7M2W - chains E and X of the 12 polymer chains in the assembly; structure by electron microscopy, 3.00 A resolution.

[Chain E]
Molecule: Spindle pole body component SPC97
Source organism: Saccharomyces cerevisiae (strain ATCC 204508 / S288c)
UniProtKB: P38863 (SPC97_YEAST); residue numbers follow UniProt; this construct covers 1-823
Sequence (823 residues; numbered 1 to 823; the number before each row is that of its first residue):
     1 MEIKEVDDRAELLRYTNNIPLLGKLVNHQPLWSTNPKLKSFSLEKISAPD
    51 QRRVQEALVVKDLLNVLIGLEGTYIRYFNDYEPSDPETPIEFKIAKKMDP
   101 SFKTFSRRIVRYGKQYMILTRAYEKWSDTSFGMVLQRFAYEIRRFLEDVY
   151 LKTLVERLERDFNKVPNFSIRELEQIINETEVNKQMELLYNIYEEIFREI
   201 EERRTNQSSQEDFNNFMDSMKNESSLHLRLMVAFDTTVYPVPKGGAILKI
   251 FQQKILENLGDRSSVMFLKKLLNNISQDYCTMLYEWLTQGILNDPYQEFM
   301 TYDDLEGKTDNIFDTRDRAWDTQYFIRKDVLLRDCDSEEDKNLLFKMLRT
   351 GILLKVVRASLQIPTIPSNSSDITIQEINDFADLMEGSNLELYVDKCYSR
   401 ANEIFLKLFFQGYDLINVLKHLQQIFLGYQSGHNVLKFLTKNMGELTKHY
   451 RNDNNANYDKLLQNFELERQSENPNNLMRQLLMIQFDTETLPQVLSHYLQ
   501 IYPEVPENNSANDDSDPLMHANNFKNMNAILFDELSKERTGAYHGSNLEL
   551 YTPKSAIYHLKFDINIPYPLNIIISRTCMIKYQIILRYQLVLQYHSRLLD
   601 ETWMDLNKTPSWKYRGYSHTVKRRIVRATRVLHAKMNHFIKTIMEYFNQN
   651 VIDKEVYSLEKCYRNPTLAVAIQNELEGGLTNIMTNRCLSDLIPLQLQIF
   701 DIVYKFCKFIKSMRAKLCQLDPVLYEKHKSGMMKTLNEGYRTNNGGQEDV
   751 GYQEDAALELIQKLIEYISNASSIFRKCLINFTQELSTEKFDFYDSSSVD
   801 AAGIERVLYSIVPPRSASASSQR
Unresolved in the structure: 211-221, 307-317, 504-555, 727-750, 792-800, 815-823

[Chain X]
Molecule: Spindle pole body component 110
Source organism: Saccharomyces cerevisiae (strain ATCC 204508 / S288c)
UniProtKB: P32380 (SP110_YEAST); residue numbers follow UniProt; this construct covers 1-220
Sequence (220 residues; each row starts with the number of its first residue):
     1 MDEASHLPNGSLKNMEFTPVGFIKSKRNTTQTQVVSPTKVPNANNGDENE
    51 GPVKKRQRRSIDDTIDSTRLFSEASQFDDSFPEIKANIPPSPRSGNVDKS
   101 RKRNLIDDLKKDVPMSQPLKEQEVREHQMKKERFDRALESKLLGKRHITY
   151 ANSDISNKELYINEIKSLKHEIKELRKEKNDTLNNYDTLEEETDDLKNRL
   201 QALEKELDAKNKIVNSRKVD
Unresolved in the structure: 1-163, 206-220
Curated features (UniProtKB/Swiss-Prot):
  - motif: K54 to R59 (Nuclear localization signal)
  - modified residue: T18 (Phosphothreonine), S60 (Phosphoserine), T64 (Phosphothreonine), T68 (Phosphothreonine), S80 (Phosphoserine)
  - mutagenesis: S91 (S91A: Leads to a mild increase in the proportion of preanaphase spindles at the expense of elongated spindles)

[Interface between chain E and chain X]
Contacting residue pairs - 11 pairs, chain E then chain X:
  S33(E) - L183(X)
  N79(E) - N180(X)
  N79(E) - L183(X)
  N79(E) - N184(X)  hydrogen bond
  N79(E) - D187(X)  hydrogen bond
  D80(E) - N180(X)  hydrogen bond
  Y81(E) - K179(X)  hydrogen bond (backbone-side chain)
  E82(E) - K179(X)  salt bridge
  D85(E) - R176(X)  salt bridge
  K93(E) - D187(X)  salt bridge
  K96(E) - E191(X)  salt bridge
Also at the interface, not in a pair above, chain E (9 interface residues in all): P83

[Overview]
Chain E and chain X form an interface of 9 and 7 residues respectively, with 4 hydrogen bonds and 4 salt
bridges. Polar contacts include E82(E)-K179(X), D85(E)-R176(X) and K93(E)-D187(X). From UniProt: one
mutagenesis site on chain X.
Chain E is Spindle pole body component SPC97 and chain X is Spindle pole body component 110, both from
Saccharomyces cerevisiae (strain ATCC 204508 / S288c); the structure, Engineered disulfide cross-linked closed
conformation of the Yeast gamma-TuRC(SS), was determined by electron microscopy, deposited together with 7M2X,
7M2Y, 7M2Z and 7M3P.
